Entry 1Q18 (X-ray diffraction, 2.36 A resolution); this record covers chains A and B.

# Chain A (and B)
Name: Glucokinase
From: Escherichia coli
Notes: EC 2.7.1.2; chain B of this document is another copy of the same molecule, construct and numbering; everything in this record applies to it too
Reference sequence: P0A6V8 (GLK_ECOLI); numbering as in UniProt; present here: 2-10, 12-321
Sequence (332 residues; each row starts with the number of its first residue; numbers below 1 keep their minus sign (Mse-10 is residue -10)):
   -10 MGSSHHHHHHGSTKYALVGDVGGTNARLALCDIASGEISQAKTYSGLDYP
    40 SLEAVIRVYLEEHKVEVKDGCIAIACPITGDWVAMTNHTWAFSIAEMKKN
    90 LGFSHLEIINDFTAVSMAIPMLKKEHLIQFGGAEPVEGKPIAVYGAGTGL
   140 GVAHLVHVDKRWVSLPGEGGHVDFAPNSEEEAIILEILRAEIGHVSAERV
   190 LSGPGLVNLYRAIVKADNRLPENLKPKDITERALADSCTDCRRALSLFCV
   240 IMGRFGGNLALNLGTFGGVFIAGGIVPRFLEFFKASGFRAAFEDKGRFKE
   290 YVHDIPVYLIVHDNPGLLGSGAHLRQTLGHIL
Unresolved in the structure: -10 to 1
Construct notes: modified residue (-10, 74, 86, 106, 110, 241); cloning artifact (-9 to -7, 1, 11); expression tag (-6 to -1)
Modified residues: Mse-10 (selenomethionine); Mse74, Mse86, Mse106, Mse110, Mse241 (selenomethionine; parent Met)
Curated features (UniProtKB/Swiss-Prot):
  - binding site (ATP): Gly8 to Val10, Gly12, Thr13
What the authors report for this chain:
  - self-association interface (contacts with another copy of this molecule); pairs are residue here / residue on that copy: Asp148-Arg150 (hydrogen bond), Glu157-Leu250 (backbone contact), His160-Phe287 (pi stacking), Asp162-Lys284 (hydrogen bond)
  - conformationally variable residues (loop rearrangement): Thr78
  - contacts within the chain: Arg16-Thr32 (hydrogen bond), Asp148-Arg150 (hydrogen bond), Arg16-Asn303 (hydrogen bond)
  - catalytic residues: Asp100 (proposed by the authors, not directly observed)

# How chain A and chain B interact
Pairs across the interface - 66 pairs, chain A then chain B:
  Val141(A) - Asn251(B)
  His143(A) - Asn251(B)
  His143(A) - Leu252(B)
  Val145(A) - Leu154(B)  hydrophobic
  Arg150(A) - Val147(B)
  Arg150(A) - Asp148(B)  salt bridge
  Val152(A) - Val147(B)  hydrophobic
  Leu154(A) - Leu154(B)  hydrophobic
  Leu154(A) - Leu252(B)  hydrophobic
  Pro155(A) - Leu252(B)
  Pro155(A) - Gly253(B)
  Gly156(A) - Leu250(B)
  Gly156(A) - Asn251(B)
  Gly156(A) - Tyr290(B)
  Glu157(A) - Leu250(B)  hydrogen bond (backbone-backbone)
  Glu157(A) - Phe287(B)
  Glu157(A) - Tyr290(B)
  Gly158(A) - Leu250(B)  hydrogen bond (backbone-backbone)
  Gly158(A) - Asn251(B)
  His160(A) - Leu250(B)
  His160(A) - Phe287(B)
  Val161(A) - Asn247(B)
  Val161(A) - Leu250(B)
  Asp162(A) - Ala164(B)
  Asp162(A) - Arg243(B)
  Asp162(A) - Asn247(B)
  Asp162(A) - Lys284(B)  salt bridge
  Phe163(A) - Ala164(B)
  Ala164(A) - Ala164(B)  hydrophobic
  Pro165(A) - Pro165(B)  hydrophobic
  Pro165(A) - Leu174(B)
  Glu168(A) - Glu175(B)
  Ala171(A) - Ala171(B)  hydrophobic
  Leu174(A) - Pro165(B)
  Glu175(A) - Ser167(B)
  Glu175(A) - Glu168(B)  hydrogen bond (side chain-backbone)
  Glu175(A) - Ala171(B)
  His183(A) - Asp283(B)
  His183(A) - Lys284(B)
  His183(A) - Gly285(B)
  Arg243(A) - Asp162(B)
  Asn247(A) - Val161(B)
  Asn247(A) - Asp162(B)  hydrogen bond
  Leu248(A) - Asn251(B)
  Leu250(A) - Gly156(B)
  Leu250(A) - Glu157(B)  hydrogen bond (backbone-backbone)
  Leu250(A) - Gly158(B)  hydrogen bond (backbone-backbone)
  Leu250(A) - His160(B)
  Asn251(A) - Val141(B)
  Asn251(A) - His143(B)
  Asn251(A) - Gly156(B)
  Asn251(A) - Gly158(B)
  Asn251(A) - Leu248(B)
  Asn251(A) - Asn251(B)
  Leu252(A) - His143(B)
  Leu252(A) - Leu154(B)  hydrophobic
  Leu252(A) - Pro155(B)
  Leu252(A) - Leu252(B)  hydrophobic
  Gly253(A) - Pro155(B)
  Asp283(A) - His183(B)
  Lys284(A) - Asp162(B)  salt bridge
  Lys284(A) - His183(B)
  Gly285(A) - His183(B)
  Phe287(A) - Glu157(B)
  Phe287(A) - His160(B)
  Tyr290(A) - Glu157(B)
Also at the interface, not in a pair above, chain A (39 interface residues in all): Val147, Asp148, Asn166, Arg178, Glu187, Arg286
Also at the interface, not in a pair above, chain B (40 interface residues in all): Val145, Arg150, Val152, Phe163, Asn166, Arg178, Glu187, Arg286

# In short
39 residues of chain A face 40 of chain B across their interface; the contacts include 6 hydrogen bonds and 3
salt bridges. Polar pairs include Arg150(A)-Asp148(B), Asp162(A)-Lys284(B) and Glu175(A)-Glu168(B). From
UniProt: 5 ATP-binding residues on chain A. The paper reports the catalytic residue Asp100(A); conformational
variability at Thr78(A).
Both chains are Glucokinase (Escherichia coli). Entry 1Q18 (Crystal structure of E.coli glucokinase (Glk)) was
determined by X-ray diffraction.
